Entry 8TML (electron microscopy, 3.40 A resolution); this record covers chains H and D of the 9 polymer chains in the assembly.

# Chain H
Protein: sAB C18 Heavy Chain
From: Homo sapiens
Chain sequence (237 residues; each row starts with the number of its first residue; numbers below 1 keep their minus sign (Glu-2 is residue -2)):
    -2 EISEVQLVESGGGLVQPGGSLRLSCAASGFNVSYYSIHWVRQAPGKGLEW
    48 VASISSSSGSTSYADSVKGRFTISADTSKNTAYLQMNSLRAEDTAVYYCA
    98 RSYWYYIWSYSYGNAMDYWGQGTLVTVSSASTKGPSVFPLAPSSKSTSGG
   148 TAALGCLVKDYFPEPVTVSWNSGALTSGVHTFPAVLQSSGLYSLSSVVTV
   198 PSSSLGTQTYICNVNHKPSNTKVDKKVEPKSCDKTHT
Disordered / not traced: -2 to 0, 124-234
Disulfides: Cys22-Cys96

# Chain D
Protein: Cobalt/magnesium transport protein CorA
From: Thermotoga maritima
UniProtKB: Q9WZ31 (CORA_THEMA); numbering as in UniProt (aligned over 1-351)
Chain sequence (373 residues; each row starts with the number of its first residue; numbers below 1 keep their minus sign (Met-21 is residue -21)):
   -21 MGSSHHHHHHSSGRENLYFQGHMEEKRLSAKKGLPPGTLVYTGKYREDFE
    29 IEVMNYSIEEFREFKTTDVESVLPFRDSSTPTWINITGIHRTDVVQRVGE
    79 FFGIHPLVLEDILNVHQRPKVEFFENYVFIVLKMFTYDKNLHELESEQVS
   129 LILTKNCVLMFQEKIGDVFDPVRERIRYNRGIIRKKRADYLLYSLIDALV
   179 DDYFVLLEKIDDEIDVLEEEVLERPEKETVQRTHQLKRNLVELRKTIWPL
   229 REVLSSLYRDVPPLIEKETVPYFRDVYDHTIQIADTVETFRDIVSGLLDV
   279 YLSSVSNKTNEVMKVLTIIATIFMPLTFIAGIYGMNFEYMPELRWKWGYP
   329 VVLAVMGVIAVIMVVYFKKKKWL
Disordered / not traced: -21 to -1
Sequence notes: initiating methionine (-21); expression tag (-20 to 0)
Swiss-Prot annotation at these positions:
  - motif: Gly312 to Asn314 (Probable selectivity filter)
  - site: Asn288 (Essential for ion permeation), Leu294 (Important for closing the ion permeation pathway in the closed state), Thr295 (Threonine that confers selectivity for Co(2+) transport)
  - mutagenesis: Asp89 (D89F/K: Decreases ion transport), Asp253 (D253K: Increases protein stability. Decreases ion transport), Leu280 (L280A: Decreases ion transport), Asn288 (N288L: Abolishes Co(2+) uptake), Met291 (M291A: No effect on ion transport), Leu294 (L294A/V: Increases ion transport by suppression of an obstruction in the transmembrane ion permeation pathway), Thr295 (T295L: Strongly reduces Co(2+) uptake. Abolishes Co(2+) uptake; when associated with L-299; T295M: Strongly reduces Co(2+) uptake ...), Thr299 (T299L: Reduces Co(2+) uptake. Abolishes Co(2+) uptake; when associated with L-295; T299M: No effect on Co(2+) uptake; T299S: Abolishes Co(2+) uptake), Pro303 (P303A/G/I: Increases ion transport by suppression of a kink in the transmembrane ion permeation pathway), Thr305 (T305L: Abolishes Co(2+) uptake), Ile310 (I310A: Increases ion transport), Tyr311 (Y311A: Abolishes pentamerization. Abolishes ion transport; Y311F: No effect on pentamerization. No effect on ion transport), 7 further mutagenesis entries in UniProt

# How chain H and chain D interact
Contacting residue pairs (20):
  Tyr31(H) - Asp71(D)
  Tyr31(H) - Gln74(D)
  Tyr32(H) - Asp71(D)  hydrogen bond
  Ser52(H) - Pro13(D)
  Ser55(H) - Pro13(D)
  Ser55(H) - Pro14(D)
  Ser57(H) - Pro13(D)
  Ser57(H) - Pro14(D)
  Tyr100(H) - Arg24(D)
  Trp101(H) - Gly11(D)
  Trp101(H) - Leu12(D)  hydrophobic
  Trp101(H) - Pro13(D)
  Trp101(H) - Val18(D)
  Trp101(H) - Arg24(D)
  Tyr102(H) - Arg24(D)
  Tyr103(H) - Thr20(D)
  Tyr103(H) - His94(D)
  Tyr109(H) - Lys9(D)
  Tyr109(H) - Leu12(D)  hydrophobic
  Tyr109(H) - Val18(D)  hydrophobic
Also at the interface, not in a pair above, chain D (16 interface residues in all): Gly15, Tyr19, Thr70, Arg75, Glu78

# Overview
The interface between chain H and chain D involves 10 residues on one side and 16 on the other; the contacts
include 1 hydrogen bond. Its one hydrogen-bonded contact is Tyr32(H)-Asp71(D). UniProt lists 19 mutagenesis
sites on chain D.
Here chain H is sAB C18 Heavy Chain (Homo sapiens) and chain D is Cobalt/magnesium transport protein CorA
(Thermotoga maritima). Entry 8TML (Cryo-EM structure of magnesium depleted CorA in complex with
conformation-specific synthetic antibody C18, State MGD-2B) was determined by electron microscopy.
